8ZPZ - chain B; structure by electron microscopy, 3.50 A resolution.

Chain B:
Name: ABC transporter B family member 1
Organism: Arabidopsis thaliana
Reference sequence: Q9ZR72 (AB1B_ARATH); the author numbering skips numbers that UniProt does not, so the offset changes along the chain: 1-1263 = UniProt 1-1263; 1268-1290 = UniProt 1264-1286
Amino-acid sequence (1286 residues; each row starts with the number of its first residue; note: 4 numbers in that range are skipped by the numbering (no residue carries them; nothing is unmodelled there)):
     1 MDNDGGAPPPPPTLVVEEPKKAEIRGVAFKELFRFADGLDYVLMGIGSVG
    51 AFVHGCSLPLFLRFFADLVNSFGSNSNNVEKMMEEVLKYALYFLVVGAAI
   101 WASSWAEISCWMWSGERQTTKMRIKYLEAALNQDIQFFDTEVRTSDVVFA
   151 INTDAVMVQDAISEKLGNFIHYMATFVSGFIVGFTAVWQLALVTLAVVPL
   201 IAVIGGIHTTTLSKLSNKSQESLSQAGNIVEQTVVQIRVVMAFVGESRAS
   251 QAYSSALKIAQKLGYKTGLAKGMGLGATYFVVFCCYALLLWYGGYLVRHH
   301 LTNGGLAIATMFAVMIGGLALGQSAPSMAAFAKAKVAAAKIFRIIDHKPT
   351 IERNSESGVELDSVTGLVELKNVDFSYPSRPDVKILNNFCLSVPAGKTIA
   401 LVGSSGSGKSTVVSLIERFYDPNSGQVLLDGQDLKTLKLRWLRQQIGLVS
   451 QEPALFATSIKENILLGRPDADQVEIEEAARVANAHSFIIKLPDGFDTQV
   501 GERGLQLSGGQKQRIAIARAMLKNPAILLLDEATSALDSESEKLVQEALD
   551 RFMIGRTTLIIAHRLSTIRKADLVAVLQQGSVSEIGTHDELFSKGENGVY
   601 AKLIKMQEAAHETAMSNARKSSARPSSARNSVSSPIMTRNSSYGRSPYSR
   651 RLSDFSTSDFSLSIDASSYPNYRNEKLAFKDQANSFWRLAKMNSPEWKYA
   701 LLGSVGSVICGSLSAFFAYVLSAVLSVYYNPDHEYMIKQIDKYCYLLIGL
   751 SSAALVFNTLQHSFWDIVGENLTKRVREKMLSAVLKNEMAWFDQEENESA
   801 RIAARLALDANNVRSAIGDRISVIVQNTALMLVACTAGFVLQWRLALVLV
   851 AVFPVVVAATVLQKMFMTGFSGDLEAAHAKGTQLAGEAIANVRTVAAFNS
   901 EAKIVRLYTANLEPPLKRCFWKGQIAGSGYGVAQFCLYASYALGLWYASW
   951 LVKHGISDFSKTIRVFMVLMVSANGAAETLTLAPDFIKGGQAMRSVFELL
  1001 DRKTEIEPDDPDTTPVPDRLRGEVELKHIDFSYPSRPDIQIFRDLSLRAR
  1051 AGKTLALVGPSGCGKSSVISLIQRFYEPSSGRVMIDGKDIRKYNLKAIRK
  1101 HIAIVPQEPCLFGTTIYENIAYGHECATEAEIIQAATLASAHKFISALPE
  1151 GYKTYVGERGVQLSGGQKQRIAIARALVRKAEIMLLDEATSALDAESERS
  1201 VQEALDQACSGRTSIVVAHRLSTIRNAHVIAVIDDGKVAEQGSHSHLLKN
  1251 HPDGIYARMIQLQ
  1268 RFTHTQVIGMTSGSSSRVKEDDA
Disordered / not traced: 1-25, 616-675, 1268-1275, 1277-1290
Residues lining bound ligands: Brassinolide (BLD): F61, L62, F65, V282, Y286, F312, M315, I316, L319, Y941, F966, M967, M970, V971, N974
Curated features (UniProtKB/Swiss-Prot):
  - binding site (ATP): D139, Y377, S379, R380, G408, K409, S410, T411, D793, Y1033, R1036, G1064, K1065, S1066
  - binding site (brassinolide): Y286, Y941, E978
  - glycosylation (N-linked (GlcNAc...) asparagine): N217, N640, N771, N797
What the authors report for this chain:
  - binding site for Brassinolide: F61, L62, F65, V282, Y286, F312, I316, L319, Y941, F966, M967, M970, V971
  - conformationally variable residues (helix shift, side-chain flip): E978, P984
  - mutagenesis - P984A: increased catalytic activity
  - mutagenesis - Y286A, Y286A/Y941A, Y941A: decreased catalytic activity on BL
  - mutagenesis - E978A: increased catalytic activity on in the absence of BL
  - mutagenesis - E532Q/E1188Q: abolished catalytic activity on BL

Overview:
Chain B binds Brassinolide. UniProt lists 14 ATP-binding residues and 3 brassinolide-binding residues. The
paper reports a binding site for Brassinolide at F61, L62 and F65 among others; Y286A, Y286A/Y941A and Y941A
reduce catalytic activity on BL; 6 substitutions were tested in all.
Chain B is ABC transporter B family member 1 (Arabidopsis thaliana); the structure, Structure of the wild-type
Arabidopsis ABCB1 in the brassinolide-bound state, was determined by electron microscopy together with 8ZPX
and 8ZQ4 from the same study.
